9NJH - chains A and B; structure by X-ray diffraction, 2.29 A resolution.

Chain A:
Protein: DNA polymerase iota
Organism: Homo sapiens
Notes: EC 2.7.7.7
UniProtKB: Q9UNA4 (POLI_HUMAN); residues 1-420 here correspond to UniProt positions 26-445 (UniProt number = residue number + 25)
Chain sequence (420 residues; numbered 1 to 420; the number before each row is that of its first residue):
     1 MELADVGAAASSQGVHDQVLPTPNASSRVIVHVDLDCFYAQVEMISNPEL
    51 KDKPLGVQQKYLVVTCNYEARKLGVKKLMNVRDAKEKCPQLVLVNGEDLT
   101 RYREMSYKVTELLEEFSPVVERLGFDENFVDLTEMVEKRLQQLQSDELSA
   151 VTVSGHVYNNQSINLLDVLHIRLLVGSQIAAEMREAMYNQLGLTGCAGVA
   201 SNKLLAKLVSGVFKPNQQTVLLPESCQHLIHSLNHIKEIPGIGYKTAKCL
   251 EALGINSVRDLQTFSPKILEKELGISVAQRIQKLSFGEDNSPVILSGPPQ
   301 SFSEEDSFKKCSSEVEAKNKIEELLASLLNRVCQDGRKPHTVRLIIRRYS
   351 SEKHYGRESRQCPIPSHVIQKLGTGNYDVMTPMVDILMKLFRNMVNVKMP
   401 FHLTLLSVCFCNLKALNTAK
Unresolved in the structure: 1-25, 351-355, 371-378, 395-403, 415-420
Residues lining bound ligands: Ca2+ (CA): Cys37, Tyr68, Arg71, Lys77
Swiss-Prot annotation at these positions:
  - active site: Glu127 (Proton acceptor)
  - binding site (Mg(2+)): Asp34, Leu35, Asp126
  - binding site (Mn(2+)): Asp34, Leu35, Asp126
  - binding site (a 2'-deoxyribonucleoside 5'-triphosphate): Tyr39, Arg71

Chain B:
Molecule: 17-nt DNA strand
Sequence (17 nucleotides; numbered 1 to 17; the number before each row is that of its first residue):
     1 TCAAGGGTCCGGACCCT
Unresolved in the structure: 1-2

How chain A and chain B interact:
Pairs across the interface (29):
  Leu123(A) with DC16(B), sugar contact; DT17(B), sugar contact
  Gly124(A) with DT17(B), sugar contact
  Asp126(A) with DT17(B), phosphate contact
  Glu127(A) with DT17(B), phosphate contact
  Lys207(A) with DC16(B), phosphate contact; DT17(B), salt bridge to the phosphate
  Ile239(A) with DC16(B), phosphate contact
  Pro240(A) with DC16(B), phosphate contact
  Gly241(A) with DC15(B), phosphate contact; DC16(B), hydrogen bond to the phosphate
  Ile242(A) with DC15(B), phosphate contact; DC16(B), hydrogen bond to the phosphate
  Gly243(A) with DC15(B), hydrogen bond to the phosphate; DC16(B), phosphate contact
  Tyr244(A) with DC15(B), hydrogen bond to the phosphate
  Lys245(A) with DC14(B), phosphate contact; DC15(B), hydrogen bond to the phosphate
  Thr246(A) with DC14(B), phosphate contact; DC15(B), hydrogen bond to the phosphate
  Thr341(A) with DC10(B), phosphate contact
  Glu358(A) with DG12(B), phosphate contact
  Ser359(A) with DG11(B), sugar contact; DG12(B), hydrogen bond to the phosphate
  Arg360(A) with DG11(B), phosphate contact; DG12(B), salt bridge to the phosphate
  Gln361(A) with DC10(B), hydrogen bond to the phosphate; DG11(B), hydrogen bond to the phosphate
  Pro363(A) with DC10(B), phosphate contact
Other interface residues (no listed pair), chain A (23 interface residues in all): Lys237, Arg357, Cys362, Asn412
Other interface residues (no listed pair), chain B (8 interface residues in all): DC9

In short:
The interface between chain A and chain B involves 23 residues on one side and 8 on the other; the contacts
include 9 hydrogen bonds and 2 salt bridges. Polar pairs include Gly241(A)-DC16(B), Ile242(A)-DC16(B) and
Gly243(A)-DC15(B). Ligands of chain A: Ca2+.
Here chain A is DNA polymerase iota (Homo sapiens) and chain B is a 17-nt DNA strand. Entry 9NJH (Translocated
product complex of DNA polymerase iota with DNA (template A)) was determined by X-ray diffraction together
with 9DDR, 9DQT, 9DQU, 9DR7, 9DR9, 9DRB and 9DRC from the same study.
